Entry 5W6R (X-ray diffraction, 2.73 A resolution); this record covers chains B and M of the 3 polymer chains in the assembly.

[Chain B]
Name: Hemagglutinin
Source organism: Influenza A virus (A/Puerto Rico/8/1934(H1N1))
UniProt: P03452 (HEMA_I34A1); residues 1-176 here correspond to UniProt positions 344-519 (UniProt number = residue number + 343)
Amino-acid sequence (176 residues; each row starts with the number of its first residue):
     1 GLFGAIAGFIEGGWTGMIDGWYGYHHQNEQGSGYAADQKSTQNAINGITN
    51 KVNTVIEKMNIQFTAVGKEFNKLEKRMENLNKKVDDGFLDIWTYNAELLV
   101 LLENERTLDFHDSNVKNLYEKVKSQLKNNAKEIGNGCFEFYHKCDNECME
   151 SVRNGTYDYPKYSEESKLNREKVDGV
Disordered / not traced: 172-176
Disulfides: Cys144-Cys148
Covalent attachments: N-acetylglucosamine (NAG) linked to Asn154
Swiss-Prot annotation at these positions:
  - glycosylation: Asn154 (N-linked (GlcNAc...) asparagine)
Reported in the primary citation:
  - specificity-determining residues: Trp21, Thr49

[Chain M]
Name: Ace-PH8-orn-leu-glu-tyr-phe-glu-trp-leu-ser-9WV
Amino-acid sequence (12 residues; numbered 1 to 12; the number before each row is that of its first residue):
     1 XXALEYFEWLSX
Modified / non-standard residues: ACE (acetyl group) at position 1, PH8 (5-phenyl-L-norvaline) at position 2, 9WV (beta-alanyl-3-amino-L-alanine) at position 12; Ala3 (L-ornithine; ORN)
Covalent attachments: covalent link Ala3-9WV_12

[Chain B / chain M interface]
Residue-residue contacts (17; chain B residue first):
  Ile18(B) - Phe7(M)
  Asp19(B) - Phe7(M)
  Asp19(B) - Trp9(M)  hydrogen bond (backbone-side chain)
  Gly20(B) - Phe7(M)
  Trp21(B) - Tyr6(M)  hydrophobic
  Trp21(B) - Phe7(M)
  Gln38(B) - Trp9(M)
  Thr41(B) - Trp9(M)
  Gln42(B) - Trp9(M)
  Gln42(B) - Leu10(M)
  Gln42(B) - Ser11(M)  hydrogen bond (side chain-backbone)
  Ile45(B) - Leu10(M)  hydrophobic
  Thr49(B) - PH8_2(M)
  Thr49(B) - Leu4(M)
  Asn53(B) - ACE_1(M)
  Asn53(B) - PH8_2(M)  hydrogen bond (side chain-backbone)
  Ile56(B) - PH8_2(M)
Also at the interface, not in a pair above, chain B (13 interface residues in all): Ile48, Val52

[Overview]
13 residues of chain B and 8 residues of chain M are in contact; the contacts include 3 hydrogen bonds. Among
the polar pairs are Asp19(B)-Trp9(M), Gln42(B)-Ser11(M) and Asn53(B)-PH8_2(M). Covalently linked
N-acetylglucosamine: at Asn154(B). From the paper: specificity determinants Trp21(B) and Thr49(B).
Here chain B is Hemagglutinin (Influenza A virus (A/Puerto Rico/8/1934(H1N1))) and chain M is
Ace-PH8-orn-leu-glu-tyr-phe-glu-trp-leu-ser-9WV. Entry 5W6R (Crystal structure of the A/Puerto Rico/8/1934
(H1N1) influenza virus hemagglutinin in complex with cyclic peptide CP141099 ...) was determined by X-ray
diffraction (same publication as 5W5S, 5W5U, 5W6I, 5W6T and 5W6U).
